PDB entry 8WX2 | electron microscopy, 3.44 A resolution | chains A and B

# Chain A (and B)
Protein: Solute carrier family 15 member 3
Source organism: Homo sapiens
Notes: chain B of this document is another copy of the same molecule, construct and numbering; everything in this record applies to it too
UniProtKB: Q8IY34 (S15A3_HUMAN); residues 1-581 here = UniProt positions 1-581
Amino-acid sequence (609 residues; each row starts with the number of its first residue; numbers below 1 keep their minus sign (Met-27 is residue -27)):
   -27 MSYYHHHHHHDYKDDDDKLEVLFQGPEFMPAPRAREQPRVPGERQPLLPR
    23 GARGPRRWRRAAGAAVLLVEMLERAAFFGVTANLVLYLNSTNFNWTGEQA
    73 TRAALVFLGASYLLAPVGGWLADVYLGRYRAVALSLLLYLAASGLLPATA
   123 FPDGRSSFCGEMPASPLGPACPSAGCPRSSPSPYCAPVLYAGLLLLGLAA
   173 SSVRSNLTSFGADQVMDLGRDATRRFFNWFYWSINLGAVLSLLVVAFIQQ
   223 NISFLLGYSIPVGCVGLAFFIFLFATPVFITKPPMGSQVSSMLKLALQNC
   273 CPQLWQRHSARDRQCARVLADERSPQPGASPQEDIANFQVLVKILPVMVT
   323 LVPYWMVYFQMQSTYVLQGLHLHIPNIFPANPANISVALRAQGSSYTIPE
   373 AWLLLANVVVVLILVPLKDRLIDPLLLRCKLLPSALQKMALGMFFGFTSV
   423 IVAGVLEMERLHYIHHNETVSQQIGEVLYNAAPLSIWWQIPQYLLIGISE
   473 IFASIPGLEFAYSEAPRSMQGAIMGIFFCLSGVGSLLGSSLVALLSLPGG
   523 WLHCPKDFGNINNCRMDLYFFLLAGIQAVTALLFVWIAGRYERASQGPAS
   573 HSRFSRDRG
Unresolved in the structure: -27 to 26, 135-156, 257-302, 352-369, 440-452, 566-581
Cystine bridges: Cys131-Cys157, Cys526-Cys536
Construct notes: initiating methionine (-27); expression tag (-26 to 0)
UniProt features mapped onto this chain:
  - glycosylation (N-linked (GlcNAc...) asparagine): Asn61, Asn66, Asn178, Asn223, Asn356, Asn439

# Interface between chain A and chain B
Pairs across the interface - 37 pairs, chain A then chain B:
  Phe416(A) - Val551(B)  hydrophobic
  Phe419(A) - Gly547(B)
  Phe419(A) - Ala550(B)  hydrophobic
  Val422(A) - Phe543(B)
  Ile423(A) - Phe543(B)
  Gly426(A) - Phe543(B)
  Val427(A) - Leu540(B)  hydrophobic
  Val427(A) - Phe543(B)
  Met430(A) - Arg537(B)
  Met430(A) - Asp539(B)
  Met430(A) - Leu540(B)  hydrophobic
  Met430(A) - Phe543(B)  hydrophobic
  Glu431(A) - Leu540(B)
  His434(A) - Arg537(B)  hydrogen bond
  Arg537(A) - Met430(B)
  Arg537(A) - His434(B)  hydrogen bond
  Asp539(A) - Met430(B)
  Leu540(A) - Val427(B)  hydrophobic
  Leu540(A) - Met430(B)  hydrophobic
  Leu540(A) - Glu431(B)
  Phe543(A) - Val422(B)
  Phe543(A) - Ile423(B)
  Phe543(A) - Gly426(B)
  Phe543(A) - Val427(B)
  Phe543(A) - Met430(B)  hydrophobic
  Phe543(A) - Phe543(B)  hydrophobic
  Gly547(A) - Phe419(B)
  Ala550(A) - Phe419(B)  hydrophobic
  Val551(A) - Phe416(B)  hydrophobic
  Ala553(A) - Leu554(B)
  Leu554(A) - Ala553(B)
  Leu554(A) - Val557(B)  hydrophobic
  Val557(A) - Leu554(B)  hydrophobic
  Val557(A) - Val557(B)  hydrophobic
  Glu564(A) - Arg565(B)  hydrogen bond (backbone-side chain)
  Arg565(A) - Glu564(B)  hydrogen bond (side chain-backbone)
  Arg565(A) - Arg565(B)
Also at the interface, not in a pair above, chain A (24 interface residues in all): Asn535, Ala546, Trp558
Also at the interface, not in a pair above, chain B (24 interface residues in all): Asn535, Ala546, Trp558

# Overview
The chain A/chain B interface involves 24 residues from each chain; the contacts include 4 hydrogen bonds.
Among the polar pairs are His434(A)-Arg537(B) and Glu564(A)-Arg565(B).
Both chains are Solute carrier family 15 member 3 (Homo sapiens). Entry 8WX2 (Cryo-EM structure of human
SLC15A3 (dimer)) was determined by electron microscopy (same publication as 8WX1).
